PDB entry 2O4P | X-ray diffraction, 1.80 A resolution | chains A and B

Chain A (and B):
Name: protease
From: Human immunodeficiency virus 1
Notes: chain B of this document is another copy of the same molecule, construct and numbering; everything in this record applies to it too
UniProt: P03367 (POL_HV1BR); residues 1-99 here correspond to UniProt positions 500-598 (UniProt number = residue number + 499)
Amino-acid sequence (99 residues; numbered 1 to 99; the number before each row is that of its first residue):
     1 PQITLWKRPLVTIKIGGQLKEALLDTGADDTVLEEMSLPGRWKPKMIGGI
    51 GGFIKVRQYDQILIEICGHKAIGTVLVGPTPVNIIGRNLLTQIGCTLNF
Construct notes: engineered mutation K7 (Gln506 in P03367)
Residues lining bound ligands: tipranavir (TPV; N-(3-{(1R)-1-[(6R)-4-hydroxy-2-oxo-6-phenethyl-6-propyl-5,6-dihydro-2H-pyran-3-yl]propyl}phenyl)-5-(trifluoromethyl)-2-pyridinesulfonamide): R8, L23, D25, G27, A28, D29, D30, V32, I47, G48, G49, I50, P81, V82, I84
Reported in the primary citation:
  - binding site for tipranavir: D25, G27, D29, D30, G48, I50
  - catalytic residues: D25 (citing earlier work)
  - mutagenesis - L10I/L33I/M46I/I54V/L63I/V82A/I84V/L90M, I13V/V32I/L33F/K45I/V82L/I84V, I50V, V82F/I84V: decreased binding to tipranavir
  - mutagenesis - I50V, V82F/I84V: decreased catalytic activity

Chain A / chain B interface:
Contacting residue pairs - 104 pairs, chain A then chain B:
  P1(A) with L97(B); N98(B); F99(B), hydrogen bond (backbone-backbone)
  Q2(A) with T96(B); L97(B); N98(B), hydrogen bond
  I3(A) with T96(B); L97(B), hydrogen bond (backbone-backbone); F99(B), hydrophobic
  L5(A) with T26(B); R87(B), hydrogen bond (backbone-side chain); T91(B); C95(B)
  W6(A) with R87(B), hydrogen bond (backbone-side chain); T91(B)
  K7(A) with R87(B)
  R8(A) with D29(B), salt bridge; R87(B)
  P9(A) with T26(B); R87(B); L97(B), hydrophobic
  L23(A) with G27(B)
  L24(A) with T26(B), hydrogen bond (backbone-side chain); G27(B); L97(B), hydrophobic
  D25(A) with D25(B); T26(B); G27(B)
  T26(A) with L5(B); P9(B); L24(B), hydrogen bond (side chain-backbone); D25(B); T26(B), hydrogen bond (side chain-backbone); L97(B)
  G27(A) with L23(B); L24(B); D25(B)
  D29(A) with R8(B), salt bridge
  I47(A) with I50(B), hydrophobic
  G48(A) with I50(B)
  G49(A) with I50(B); P81(B)
  I50(A) with G49(B); I50(B), hydrogen bond (backbone-backbone); G51(B), hydrogen bond (backbone-backbone); G52(B); I54(B), hydrophobic; T80(B); P81(B); I84(B), hydrophobic
  G51(A) with G51(B); G52(B); I54(B)
  G52(A) with G51(B)
  I54(A) with I50(B); G51(B)
  C67(A) with F99(B), hydrophobic
  H69(A) with F99(B)
  T80(A) with I50(B)
  P81(A) with G49(B); I50(B)
  I84(A) with I50(B), hydrophobic
  R87(A) with L5(B), hydrogen bond (side chain-backbone); W6(B), hydrogen bond (side chain-backbone); K7(B), hydrogen bond (side chain-backbone); R8(B); P9(B)
  L90(A) with L5(B), hydrophobic
  T91(A) with L5(B); W6(B)
  Q92(A) with W6(B)
  I93(A) with F99(B)
  G94(A) with N98(B); F99(B)
  C95(A) with L5(B); L97(B), hydrophobic; N98(B); F99(B), hydrophobic
  T96(A) with Q2(B); I3(B); T4(B); T96(B); L97(B); N98(B), hydrogen bond (backbone-backbone)
  L97(A) with P1(B); Q2(B); I3(B), hydrogen bond (backbone-backbone); T26(B); C95(B), hydrophobic; T96(B); L97(B), hydrophobic
  N98(A) with P1(B); Q2(B), hydrogen bond; G94(B); C95(B); T96(B), hydrogen bond (backbone-backbone); N98(B)
  F99(A) with P1(B), hydrogen bond (backbone-backbone); I3(B), hydrophobic; C67(B), hydrophobic; H69(B); I93(B); G94(B); C95(B), hydrophobic
Also at the interface, not in a pair above, chain A (40 interface residues in all): T4, I66, P79
Also at the interface, not in a pair above, chain B (37 interface residues in all): G48, P79, L90

In short:
Chain A and chain B form an interface of 40 and 37 residues respectively; the contacts include 18 hydrogen
bonds and 2 salt bridges. Polar pairs include R8(A)-D29(B), Q2(A)-N98(B) and L5(A)-R87(B). Ligands of chain A:
tipranavir. From the paper: the catalytic residue D25(A); L10I/L33I/M46I/I54V/L63I/V82A/I84V/L90M,
I13V/V32I/L33F/K45I/V82L/I84V and I50V of chain A, among others, reduce binding to tipranavir.
Both chains are protease (Human immunodeficiency virus 1). Entry 2O4P (Crystal Structure of HIV-1 Protease
(Q7K) in Complex with Tipranavir) was determined by X-ray diffraction together with 2O4K, 2O4L, 2O4N and 2O4S
from the same study.
